PDB entry 4JIP | X-ray diffraction, 2.29 A resolution | chain A

# Chain A
Name: GTN Reductase
From: Agrobacterium tumefaciens
UniProt: O31246 (O31246_RHIRD); residue numbers follow UniProt; this construct covers 1-371
Sequence (377 residues; row label = number of the first residue in the row):
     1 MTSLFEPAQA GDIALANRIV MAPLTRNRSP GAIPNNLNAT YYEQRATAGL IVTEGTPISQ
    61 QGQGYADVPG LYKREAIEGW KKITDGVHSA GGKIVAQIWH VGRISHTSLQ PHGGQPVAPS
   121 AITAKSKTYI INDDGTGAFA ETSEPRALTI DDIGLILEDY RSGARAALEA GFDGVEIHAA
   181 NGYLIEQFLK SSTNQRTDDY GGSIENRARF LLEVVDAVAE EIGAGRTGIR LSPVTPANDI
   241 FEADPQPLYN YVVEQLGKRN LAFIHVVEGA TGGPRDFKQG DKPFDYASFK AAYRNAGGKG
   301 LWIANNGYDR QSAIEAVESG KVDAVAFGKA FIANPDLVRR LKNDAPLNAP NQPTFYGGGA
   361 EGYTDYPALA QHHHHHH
Unresolved in the structure: 1, 372-377
Sequence notes: expression tag (372-377)
Small-molecule neighbours:
  - FMN (flavin mononucleotide): A22, P23, L24, T25, E54, G55, Q97, H178, N181, R230, V267, T271, G272, N305, N306, G307, A326, F327, G328, K329, I332, F355, Y356
  - P-hydroxybenzaldehyde (HBA): T25, W99, H178, N181, Y183, Y356
From the paper describing this entry:
  - binding site for P-hydroxybenzaldehyde: H178, N181, Y356
  - catalytic residues: Y183 (proposed by the authors, not directly observed)

# In short
Bound to chain A: flavin mononucleotide and P-hydroxybenzaldehyde. The paper reports the catalytic residue
Y183; a binding site for P-hydroxybenzaldehyde at H178, N181 and Y356.
Chain A is GTN Reductase (Agrobacterium tumefaciens); the structure, Crystal structure of glycerol trinitrate
reductase NerA from Agrobacterium radiobacter in complex with 4-hydroxybenzaldehyde, was determined by X-ray
diffraction (same publication as 4JIC and 4JIQ).
